8QP8 - chains A and L of the 15 polymer chains in the assembly; structure by electron microscopy, 3.50 A resolution.

Chain A:
Protein: Pre-mRNA-processing-splicing factor 8
From: Homo sapiens
UniProtKB: Q6P2Q9 (PRP8_HUMAN); numbering as in UniProt (aligned over 1-2335)
Chain sequence (2335 residues; numbered 1 to 2335; the number before each row is that of its first residue):
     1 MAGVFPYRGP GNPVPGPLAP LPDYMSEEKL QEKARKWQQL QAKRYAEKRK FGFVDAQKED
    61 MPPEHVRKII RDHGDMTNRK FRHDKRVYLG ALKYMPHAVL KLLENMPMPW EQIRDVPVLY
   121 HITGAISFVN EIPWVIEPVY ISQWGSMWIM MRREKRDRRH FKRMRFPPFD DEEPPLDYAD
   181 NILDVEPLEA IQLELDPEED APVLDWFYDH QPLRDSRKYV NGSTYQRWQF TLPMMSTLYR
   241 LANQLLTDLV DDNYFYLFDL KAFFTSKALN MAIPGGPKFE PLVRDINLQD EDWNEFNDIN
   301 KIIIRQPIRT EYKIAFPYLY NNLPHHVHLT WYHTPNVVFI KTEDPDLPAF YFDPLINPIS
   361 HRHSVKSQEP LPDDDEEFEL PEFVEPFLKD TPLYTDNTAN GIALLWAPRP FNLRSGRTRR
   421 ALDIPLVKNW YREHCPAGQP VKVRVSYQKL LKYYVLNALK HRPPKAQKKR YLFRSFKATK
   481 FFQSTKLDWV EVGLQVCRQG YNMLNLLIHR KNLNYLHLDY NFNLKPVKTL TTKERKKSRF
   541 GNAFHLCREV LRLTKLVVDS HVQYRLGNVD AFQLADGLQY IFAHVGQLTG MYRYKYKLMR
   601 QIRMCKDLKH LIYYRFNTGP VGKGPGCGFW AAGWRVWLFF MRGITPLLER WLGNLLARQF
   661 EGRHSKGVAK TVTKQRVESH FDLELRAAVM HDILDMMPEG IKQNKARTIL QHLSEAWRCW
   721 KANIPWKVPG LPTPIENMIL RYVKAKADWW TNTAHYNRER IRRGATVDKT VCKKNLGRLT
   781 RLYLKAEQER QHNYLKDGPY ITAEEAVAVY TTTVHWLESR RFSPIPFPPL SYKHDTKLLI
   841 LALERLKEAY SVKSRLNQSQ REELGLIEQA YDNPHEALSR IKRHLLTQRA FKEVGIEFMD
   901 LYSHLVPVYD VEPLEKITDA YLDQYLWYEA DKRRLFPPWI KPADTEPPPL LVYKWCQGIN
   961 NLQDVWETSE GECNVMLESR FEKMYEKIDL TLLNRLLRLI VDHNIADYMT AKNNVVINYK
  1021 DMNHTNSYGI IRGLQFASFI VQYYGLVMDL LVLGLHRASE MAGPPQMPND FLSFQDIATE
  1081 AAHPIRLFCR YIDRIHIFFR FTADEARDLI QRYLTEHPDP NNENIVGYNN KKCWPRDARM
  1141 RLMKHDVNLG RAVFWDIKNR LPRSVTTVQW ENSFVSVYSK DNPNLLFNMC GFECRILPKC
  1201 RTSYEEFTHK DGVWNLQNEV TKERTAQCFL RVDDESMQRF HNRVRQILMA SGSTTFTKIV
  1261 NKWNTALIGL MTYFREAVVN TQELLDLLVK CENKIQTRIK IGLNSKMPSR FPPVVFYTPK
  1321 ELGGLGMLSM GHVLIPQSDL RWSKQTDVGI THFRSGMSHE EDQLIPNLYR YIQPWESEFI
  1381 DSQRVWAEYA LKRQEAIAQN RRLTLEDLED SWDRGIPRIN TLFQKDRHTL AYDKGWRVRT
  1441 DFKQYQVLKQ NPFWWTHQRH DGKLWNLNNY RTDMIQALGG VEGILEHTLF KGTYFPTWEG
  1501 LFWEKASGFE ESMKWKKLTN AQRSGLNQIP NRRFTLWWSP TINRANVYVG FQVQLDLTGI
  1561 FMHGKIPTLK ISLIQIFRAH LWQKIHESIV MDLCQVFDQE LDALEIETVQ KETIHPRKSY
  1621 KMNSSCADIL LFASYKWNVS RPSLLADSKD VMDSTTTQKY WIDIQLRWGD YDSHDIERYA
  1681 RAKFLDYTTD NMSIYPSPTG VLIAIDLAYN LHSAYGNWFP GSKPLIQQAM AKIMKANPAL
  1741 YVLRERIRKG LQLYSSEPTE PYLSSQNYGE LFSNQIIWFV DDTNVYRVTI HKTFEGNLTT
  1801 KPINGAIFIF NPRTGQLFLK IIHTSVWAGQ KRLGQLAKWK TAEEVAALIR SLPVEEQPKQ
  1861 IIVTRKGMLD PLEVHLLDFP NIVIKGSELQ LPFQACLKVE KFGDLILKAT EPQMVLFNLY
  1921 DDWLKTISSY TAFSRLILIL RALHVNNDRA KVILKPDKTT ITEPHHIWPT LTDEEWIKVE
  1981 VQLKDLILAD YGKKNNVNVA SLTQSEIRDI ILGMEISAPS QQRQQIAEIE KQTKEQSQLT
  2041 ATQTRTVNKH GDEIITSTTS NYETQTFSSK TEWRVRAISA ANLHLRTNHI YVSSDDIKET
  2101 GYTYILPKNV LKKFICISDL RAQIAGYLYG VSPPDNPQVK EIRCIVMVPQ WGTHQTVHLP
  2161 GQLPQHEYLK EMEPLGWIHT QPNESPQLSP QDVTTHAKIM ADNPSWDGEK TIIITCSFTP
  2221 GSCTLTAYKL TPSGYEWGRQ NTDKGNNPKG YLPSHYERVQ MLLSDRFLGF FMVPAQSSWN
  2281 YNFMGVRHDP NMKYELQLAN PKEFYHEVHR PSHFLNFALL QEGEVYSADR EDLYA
Unresolved in the structure: 1-57, 74-83, 363-368, 659-678, 1356-1362, 1756-2067, 2320-2324
Curated features (UniProtKB/Swiss-Prot):
  - region: Met1513 to Leu1526 (Important for branch point selection), Pro2301 to Ala2335 (Required for interaction with EFTUD2 and SNRNP200)
  - modified residue: Ala2 (N-acetylalanine), Ser859 (Phosphoserine), Ser1358 (Phosphoserine), Lys1425 (N6,N6-dimethyllysine), Lys1463 (N6-acetyllysine)
  - natural variant: Pro2301 (P2301T: In RP13), Phe2304 (F2304L: In RP13), His2309 (H2309P: In RP13; H2309R: In RP13), Arg2310 (R2310G: In RP13; R2310K: In RP13), Phe2314 (F2314L: In RP13), Tyr2334 (Y2334N: In RP13)
  - mutagenesis: Val1788 (V1788D: Strongly reduced interaction with RNA), Thr1789 (T1789P: Strongly reduced interaction with RNA)
Ligand contacts: inositol hexakisphosphate (IHP): Lys155, Arg163, Lys442, Tyr580, His584, Lys606, Lys609, His610, Tyr613, Tyr614, Asn617, Lys623, Gly624, Pro625

Chain L:
Protein: U4/U6 small nuclear ribonucleoprotein Prp31
From: Homo sapiens
UniProtKB: Q8WWY3 (PRP31_HUMAN); numbering as in UniProt (aligned over 1-499)
Chain sequence (499 residues; numbered 1 to 499; the number before each row is that of its first residue):
     1 MSLADELLAD LEEAAEEEEG GSYGEEEEEP AIEDVQEETQ LDLSGDSVKT IAKLWDSKMF
    61 AEIMMKIEEY ISKQAKASEV MGPVEAAPEY RVIVDANNLT VEIENELNII HKFIRDKYSK
   121 RFPELESLVP NALDYIRTVK ELGNSLDKCK NNENLQQILT NATIMVVSVT ASTTQGQQLS
   181 EEELERLEEA CDMALELNAS KHRIYEYVES RMSFIAPNLS IIIGASTAAK IMGVAGGLTN
   241 LSKMPACNIM LLGAQRKTLS GFSSTSVLPH TGYIYHSDIV QSLPPDLRRK AARLVAAKCT
   301 LAARVDSFHE STEGKVGYEL KDEIERKFDK WQEPPPVKQV KPLPAPLDGQ RKKRGGRRYR
   361 KMKERLGLTE IRKQANRMSF GEIEEDAYQE DLGFSLGHLG KSGSGRVRQT QVNEATKARI
   421 SKTLQRTLQK QSVVYGGKST IRDRSSGTAS SVAFTPLQGL EIVNPQAAEK KVAEANQKYF
   481 SSMAEFLKVK GEKSGLMST
Unresolved in the structure: 1-340, 391-499
Curated features (UniProtKB/Swiss-Prot):
  - motif: Arg351 to Glu364 (Nuclear localization signal (NLS))
  - site: Cys247 (Interaction with U4 snRNA), His270 (Interaction with U4 snRNA and U4atac snRNA), Arg289 (Interaction with U4atac snRNA), Arg293 (Interaction with U4 snRNA and U4atac snRNA), Lys298 (Interaction with U4 snRNA and U4atac snRNA)
  - modified residue: Ser379 (Phosphoserine), Ser395 (Phosphoserine), Ser432 (Phosphoserine), Lys438 (N6-acetyllysine), Ser439 (Phosphoserine), Thr440 (Phosphothreonine), Ser450 (Phosphoserine), Thr455 (Phosphothreonine)
  - cross-link (Glycyl lysine isopeptide (Lys-Gly)): Lys471 (interchain with G-Cter in SUMO2), Lys478 (interchain with G-Cter in SUMO2)
  - natural variant: His111 to Ile114 (deletion: In RP11), Ala194 (A194E: In RP11), Ala216 (A216P: In RP11)
  - mutagenesis: His270 (H270A/K: Reduces binding to the complex formed by U4 snRNA and SNU13), Arg351 to Glu364 (Abolishes nuclear localization)

How chain A and chain L interact:
Pairs across the interface - 39 pairs, chain A then chain L:
  Asn1261(A) with Glu390(L), hydrogen bond
  Glu1321(A) with Phe380(L); Glu382(L); Ile383(L)
  Leu1322(A) with Phe380(L), hydrophobic
  Gly1326(A) with Tyr388(L)
  Leu1328(A) with Tyr388(L)
  Gln1458(A) with Gln389(L)
  Lys1463(A) with Asp386(L), salt bridge; Gln389(L)
  Trp1465(A) with Tyr388(L)
  Leu1467(A) with Ala387(L); Tyr388(L), hydrophobic
  Asn1468(A) with Asp386(L); Ala387(L), hydrogen bond (side chain-backbone)
  Tyr1470(A) with Tyr388(L), hydrophobic
  Arg1471(A) with Ile383(L); Ala387(L)
  Leu1485(A) with Phe380(L), hydrophobic
  Trp1498(A) with Phe380(L)
  Leu1501(A) with Ser379(L); Phe380(L), hydrogen bond (backbone-backbone)
  Phe1502(A) with Arg377(L); Ser379(L); Phe380(L)
  Trp1503(A) with Arg377(L); Met378(L); Phe380(L)
  Glu1504(A) with Asn376(L), hydrogen bond; Arg377(L), salt bridge
  Lys1505(A) with Asn376(L), hydrogen bond (backbone-backbone); Arg377(L), hydrogen bond (side chain-backbone); Met378(L)
  Ser1507(A) with Asn376(L)
  Trp1515(A) with Leu366(L); Gly367(L)
  Lys1516(A) with Arg351(L)
  Trp1537(A) with Phe380(L), hydrophobic
  Leu1753(A) with Phe380(L), hydrophobic
Also at the interface, not in a pair above, chain A (29 interface residues in all): Asn1264, Ile1268, Lys1320, Glu1499, Met1513
Also at the interface, not in a pair above, chain L (16 interface residues in all): Gly381

Summary:
29 residues of chain A and 16 residues of chain L are in contact, with 6 hydrogen bonds and 2 salt bridges.
Polar pairs include Lys1463(A)-Asp386(L), Glu1504(A)-Arg377(L) and Asn1261(A)-Glu390(L). Ligands of chain A:
inositol hexakisphosphate.
Here chain A is Pre-mRNA-processing-splicing factor 8 and chain L is U4/U6 small nuclear ribonucleoprotein
Prp31, both from Homo sapiens. Entry 8QP8 (Cryo-EM Structure of Pre-B Complex (core part)) was determined by
electron microscopy together with 8QOZ, 8QP9, 8QPA, 8QPB, 8QPE and 8QPK from the same study.
